7F53 - chains B and N of the 6 polymer chains in the assembly; structure by electron microscopy, 3.00 A resolution.

== Chain B ==
Molecule: Guanine nucleotide-binding protein G(I)/G(S)/G(T) subunit beta-1
From: Homo sapiens
UniProt: P62873 (GBB1_HUMAN); residue numbers follow UniProt; this construct covers 2-340
Amino-acid sequence (384 residues; each row starts with the number of its first residue; numbers below 1 keep their minus sign (Met-17 is residue -17)):
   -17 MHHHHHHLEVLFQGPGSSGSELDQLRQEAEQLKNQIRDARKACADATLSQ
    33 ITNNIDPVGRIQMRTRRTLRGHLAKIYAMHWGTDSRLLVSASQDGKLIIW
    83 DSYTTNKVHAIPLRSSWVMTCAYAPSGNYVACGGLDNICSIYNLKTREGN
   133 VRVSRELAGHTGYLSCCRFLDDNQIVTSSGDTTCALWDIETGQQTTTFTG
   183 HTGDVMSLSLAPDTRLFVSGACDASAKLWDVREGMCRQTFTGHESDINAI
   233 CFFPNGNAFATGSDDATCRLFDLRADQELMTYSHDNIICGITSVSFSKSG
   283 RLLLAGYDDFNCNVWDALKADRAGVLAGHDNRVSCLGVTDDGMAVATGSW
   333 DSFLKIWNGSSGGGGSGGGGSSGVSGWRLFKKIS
Unresolved in the structure: -17 to 2, 341-366
Sequence notes: initiating methionine (-17); expression tag (-16 to 1, 341-366)
UniProt features mapped onto this chain:
  - modified residue: Ser2 (N-acetylserine), His266 (Phosphohistidine)
  - natural variant: Leu30 (L30F: In MRD42; uncertain significance), Arg52 (R52G: In MRD42), Gly64 (G64V: In MRD42), Asp76 (D76E: In MRD42; D76G: In MRD42), Gly77 (G77S: In MRD42), Lys78 (K78R: In MRD42), Ile80 (I80N: In MRD42; I80T: In MRD42), His91 (H91R: In MRD42; uncertain significance), Ala92 (A92T: In MRD42), Pro94 (P94S: In MRD42), Leu95 (L95P: In MRD42), Arg96 (R96L: In MRD42), 5 further natural variant entries in UniProt

== Chain N ==
Molecule: Nanobody35
From: synthetic construct
Notes: antibody fragment or engineered binder
Amino-acid sequence (126 residues; row label = number of the first residue in the row):
     1 QVQLQESGGGLVQPGGSLRLSCAASGFTFSNYKMNWVRQAPGKGLEWVSD
    51 ISQSGASISYTGSVKGRFTISRDNAKNTLYLQMNSLKPEDTAVYYCARCP
   101 APFTRDCFDVTSTTYAYRGQGTQVTV
Cystine bridges: Cys22-Cys96, Cys99-Cys107

== Interface between chain B and chain N ==
Residue-residue contacts (20; chain B residue first):
  Arg8(B) with Gln120(N), hydrogen bond
  Glu12(B) with Gln3(N)
  Arg19(B) with Gln1(N), hydrogen bond; Gln3(N)
  Thr184(B) with Thr114(N)
  Cys204(B) with Tyr117(N)
  Asp205(B) with Ala116(N); Tyr117(N)
  Ala206(B) with Tyr117(N)
  Thr223(B) with Gln1(N)
  Gly224(B) with Gln1(N)
  Glu226(B) with Gly26(N); Phe27(N); Thr28(N); Tyr32(N), hydrogen bond; Arg98(N), hydrogen bond (backbone-side chain)
  Ser227(B) with Pro100(N); Tyr117(N)
  Asp228(B) with Tyr117(N), hydrogen bond
  Asp246(B) with Pro102(N)
Interface residues without a listed pair, chain B (17 interface residues in all): Lys15, His225, Asp247, Ile270
Interface residues without a listed pair, chain N (15 interface residues in all): Val2, Phe103

== Summary ==
Chain B and chain N form an interface of 17 and 15 residues respectively; the contacts include 5 hydrogen
bonds. Polar contacts include Arg8(B)-Gln120(N), Arg19(B)-Gln1(N) and Glu226(B)-Tyr32(N).
Here chain B is Guanine nucleotide-binding protein G(I)/G(S)/G(T) subunit beta-1 (Homo sapiens) and chain N is
Nanobody35 (synthetic construct). Entry 7F53 (Cryo-EM structure of a-MSH-MC4R-Gs_Nb35 complex) was determined
by electron microscopy together with 7F54, 7F55 and 7F58 from the same study.
